2XYX - chain A; structure by X-ray diffraction, 2.70 A resolution.

# Chain A
Molecule: Peroxisome proliferator-activated receptor delta
From: Homo sapiens
Notes: fragment: ligand binding domain, residues 165-441
UniProt: Q03181 (PPARD_HUMAN); residues 165-441 here = UniProt positions 165-441
Chain sequence (288 residues; each row starts with the number of its first residue):
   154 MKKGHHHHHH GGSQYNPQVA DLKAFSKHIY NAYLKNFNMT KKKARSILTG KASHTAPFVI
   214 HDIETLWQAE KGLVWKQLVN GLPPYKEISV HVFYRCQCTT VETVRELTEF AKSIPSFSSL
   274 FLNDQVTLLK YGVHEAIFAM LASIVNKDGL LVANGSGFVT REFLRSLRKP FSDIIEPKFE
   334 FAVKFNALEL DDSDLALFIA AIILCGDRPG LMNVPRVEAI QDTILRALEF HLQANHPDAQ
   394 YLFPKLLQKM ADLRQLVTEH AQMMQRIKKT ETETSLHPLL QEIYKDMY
Not modelled in the structure: 154-175, 205-208, 441
Differences from the reference sequence: expression tag (154-164)
Ligand contacts: Z00 (4-[2-[[3-chloro-5-(trifluoromethyl)pyridin-2-yl]amino]ethyl]-N-(5-propan-2-yl-1,3,4-thiadiazol-2-yl)benzenesulfonamide): Ile-213, Leu-219, Trp-228, Ser-242, Val-245, Phe-246, Arg-248, Cys-249, Thr-252, Thr-253, Phe-291, Leu-294, Leu-303, Val-305, Val-312, Phe-316, Leu-317, Leu-320, Phe-324, Ile-327, Ile-328, Lys-331, His-413, Met-417

# In short
Bound to chain A: compound Z00.
Chain A is Peroxisome proliferator-activated receptor delta (Homo sapiens); the structure, Novel
Sulfonylthiadiazoles with an Unusual Binding Mode as Partial Dual Peroxisome Proliferator-Activated Receptor
(PPAR) gamma-delta Agonists ..., was determined by X-ray diffraction, deposited together with 2XYJ and 2XYW.
